Entry 5FGH (X-ray diffraction, 2.80 A resolution); this record covers chains N and a of the 28 polymer chains in the assembly.

Chain N:
Name: Proteasome subunit beta type-1
Source organism: Saccharomyces cerevisiae (strain ATCC 204508 / S288c)
Notes: EC 3.4.25.1
UniProt: P38624 (PSB1_YEAST); residues 1-196 here correspond to UniProt positions 20-215 (UniProt number = residue number + 19)
Amino-acid sequence (196 residues; each row starts with the number of its first residue):
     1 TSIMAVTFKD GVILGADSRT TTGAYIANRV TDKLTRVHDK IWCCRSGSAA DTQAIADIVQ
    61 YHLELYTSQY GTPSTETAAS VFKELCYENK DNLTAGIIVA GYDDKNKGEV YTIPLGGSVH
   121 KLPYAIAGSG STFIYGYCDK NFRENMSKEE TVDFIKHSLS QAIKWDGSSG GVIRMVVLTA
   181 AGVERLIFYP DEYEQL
Covalent attachments: compound ALD linked to Thr1
Bound ions: Mg2+: Ile163, Asp166, Ser169
Ligand contacts: ALD (N-[(benzyloxy)carbonyl]-L-leucyl-N-[(2S)-1-hydroxy-4-methylpentan-2-yl]-L-leucinamide): Arg19, Thr20, Thr21, Thr22, Ala27, Thr31, Lys33, Arg45, Ser46, Gly47, Ser48, Ala49, Thr52
Curated features (UniProtKB/Swiss-Prot):
  - active site: Thr1 (Nucleophile)
From the paper describing this entry:
  - catalytic residues: Thr1, Lys33 (proposed by the authors, not directly observed)

Chain a:
Name: Proteasome subunit beta type-7
Source organism: Saccharomyces cerevisiae (strain ATCC 204508 / S288c)
Notes: EC 3.4.25.1
UniProt: P30657 (PSB7_YEAST); residues -12 to 233 here correspond to UniProt positions 21-266 (UniProt number = residue number + 33)
Amino-acid sequence (246 residues; each row starts with the number of its first residue; numbers below 1 keep their minus sign (Thr-12 is residue -12)):
   -12 TQIANAGASP MVNTQQPIVT GTSVISMKYD NGVIIAADNL GSYGSLLRFN GVERLIPVGD
    48 NTVVGISGDI SDMQHIERLL KDLVTENAYD NPLADAEEAL EPSYIFEYLA TVMYQRRSKM
   108 NPLWNAIIVA GVQSNGDQFL RYVNLLGVTY SSPTLATGFG AHMANPLLRK VVDRESDIPK
   168 TTVQVAEEAI VNAMRVLYYR DARSSRNFSL AIIDKNTGLT FKKNLQVENM KWDFAKDIKG
   228 YGTQKI
Disordered / not traced: -12 to 0

How chain N and chain a interact:
Pairs across the interface (66; chain N residue first):
  Arg19(N) with Ala189(a)
  Thr21(N) with Ala189(a)
  Ala24(N) with Phe146(a), hydrophobic; Arg187(a); Asp188(a); Ala189(a), hydrogen bond (backbone-backbone); Arg190(a)
  Tyr25(N) with Phe146(a); Arg187(a)
  Ile26(N) with Tyr186(a); Arg187(a), hydrogen bond (backbone-backbone); Asp188(a); Ala189(a)
  Ala27(N) with Arg187(a), hydrogen bond (backbone-side chain)
  Asn28(N) with Arg187(a)
  Arg29(N) with Tyr186(a); Arg187(a); Lys218(a), hydrogen bond (side chain-backbone); Trp219(a); Phe221(a)
  Val30(N) with Phe221(a), hydrophobic; Ala222(a), hydrophobic; Ile225(a), hydrophobic
  Asp32(N) with Lys226(a); Gly227(a), hydrogen bond (side chain-backbone); Gln231(a)
  Leu34(N) with Gln231(a)
  Thr35(N) with Tyr228(a); Gln231(a)
  Arg36(N) with Gln231(a), hydrogen bond (backbone-side chain); Ile233(a)
  Trp42(N) with Gln231(a); Ile233(a)
  Arg45(N) with Tyr228(a)
  Gln53(N) with Tyr228(a), hydrogen bond (backbone-side chain)
  Ala56(N) with Tyr228(a)
  Asp57(N) with Tyr228(a), hydrogen bond
  Phe133(N) with Leu33(a), hydrophobic
  Lys164(N) with Leu34(a)
  Trp165(N) with Ser32(a); Leu33(a); Leu34(a), hydrogen bond (backbone-backbone); Arg35(a); Asn37(a)
  Asp166(N) with Ser32(a); Leu34(a)
  Gly167(N) with Ser32(a), hydrogen bond (backbone-backbone); Leu34(a); Ala189(a)
  Gly171(N) with Trp219(a)
  Val172(N) with Trp219(a), hydrophobic; Ala222(a), hydrophobic
  Arg174(N) with Ala222(a), hydrogen bond (side chain-backbone); Ile225(a), hydrogen bond (side chain-backbone)
  Arg185(N) with Lys226(a); Gln231(a); Ile233(a), hydrogen bond (side chain-backbone)
  Ile187(N) with Ala222(a), hydrophobic; Lys223(a)
  Tyr189(N) with Trp219(a); Asp220(a), hydrogen bond; Lys223(a)
  Pro190(N) with Trp219(a)
  Asp191(N) with Arg193(a), salt bridge
  Glu194(N) with Tyr185(a), hydrogen bond; Arg193(a), salt bridge
Also at the interface, not in a pair above, chain N (34 interface residues in all): Ile163, Val183
Also at the interface, not in a pair above, chain a (27 interface residues in all): Met150, Met217

Summary:
34 residues of chain N face 27 of chain a across their interface; the contacts include 15 hydrogen bonds and 2
salt bridges. Polar pairs include Asp191(N)-Arg193(a), Glu194(N)-Arg193(a) and Ala27(N)-Arg187(a). Covalently
linked compound ALD: at Thr1(N). Curated annotation (UniProt) lists active-site residue Thr1(N) on chain N.
The paper reports catalytic residues Thr1(N) and Lys33(N).
Here chain N is Proteasome subunit beta type-1 and chain a is Proteasome subunit beta type-7, both from
Saccharomyces cerevisiae (strain ATCC 204508 / S288c). Entry 5FGH (Yeast 20S proteasome beta5-K33A mutant
(propeptide expressed in trans) in complex with MG132) was determined by X-ray diffraction (same publication
as 5CZ4, 5CZ5, 5CZ6, 5CZ7, 5CZ8, 5CZ9 and 16 further entries).
